Entry 6ZL6 (X-ray diffraction, 1.70 A resolution); this record covers chains A and B.

# Chain A (and B)
Molecule: Epimerase domain-containing protein
Source organism: Bacillus cereus HuA2-4
Notes: chain B of this document is another copy of the same molecule, construct and numbering; everything in this record applies to it too
UniProtKB: J8BY31 (J8BY31_BACCE); residues 1-317 here = UniProt positions 1-317
Sequence (327 residues; numbered 1 to 327; the number before each row is that of its first residue):
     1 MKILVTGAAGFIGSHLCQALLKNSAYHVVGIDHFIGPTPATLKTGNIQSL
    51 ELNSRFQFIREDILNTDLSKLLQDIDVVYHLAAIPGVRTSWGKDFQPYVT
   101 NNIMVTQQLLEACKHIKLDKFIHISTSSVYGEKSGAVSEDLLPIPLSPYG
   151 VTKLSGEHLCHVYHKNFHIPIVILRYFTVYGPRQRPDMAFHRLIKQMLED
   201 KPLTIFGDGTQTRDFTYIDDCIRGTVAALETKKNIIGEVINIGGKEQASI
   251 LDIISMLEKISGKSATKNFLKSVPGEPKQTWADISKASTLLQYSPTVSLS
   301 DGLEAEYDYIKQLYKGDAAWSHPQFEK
Not modelled in the structure: 315-327
Sequence notes: expression tag (318-327)
Residues lining bound ligands:
  - NAD (nicotinamide-adenine-dinucleotide): Gly7, Ala9, Gly10, Phe11, Ile12, Gly13, Ile31, Asp32, His33, Phe34, Ile35, Pro37, Thr38, Lys43, Glu61, Asp62, Ile63, Leu81, Ala82, Ala83, Ile84, Pro85, Asn101, Val105, Ile124, Ser125, Thr126, Tyr149, Lys153, Tyr176, Thr178, Val179, Arg185, Met188
  - UDP (uridine-5'-diphosphate): Thr178, Asp187, Met188, Ala189, Arg192, Thr204, Ile205, Phe206, Gln211, Arg213, Phe215, Ile250, Glu276
What the authors report for this chain:
  - conformationally variable residues (loop rearrangement, order/disorder transition): Gly86 to Trp91, Thr204 to Asp214, Phe269 to Glu276
  - binding site for UDP: Ala189, Arg192, Thr204, Phe206, Gln211, Arg213, Glu276
  - catalytic residues: Thr126, Lys153 (proposed by the authors, not directly observed)
  - mutagenesis - R88A (8-fold): decreased catalytic activity

# Chain A / chain B interface
Pairs across the interface - 59 pairs, chain A then chain B:
  Trp91(A) with Glu111(B); Val162(B), hydrophobic; Tyr163(B); Asn166(B); Phe167(B), hydrophobic
  Gly92(A) with Gln107(B), hydrogen bond (backbone-side chain); Glu111(B), hydrogen bond (backbone-side chain)
  Phe95(A) with Met104(B), hydrophobic; Gln107(B); Leu159(B), hydrophobic
  Gln96(A) with Met104(B)
  Val99(A) with Val99(B), hydrophobic; Met104(B), hydrophobic
  Ile103(A) with Ile103(B), hydrophobic
  Met104(A) with Phe95(B), hydrophobic; Gln96(B); Val99(B), hydrophobic
  Gln107(A) with Gly92(B), hydrogen bond (side chain-backbone); Phe95(B)
  Gln108(A) with Gly92(B)
  Glu111(A) with Trp91(B); Gly92(B), hydrogen bond (side chain-backbone)
  Leu142(A) with Leu142(B), hydrophobic; Pro143(B)
  Pro143(A) with Leu142(B)
  Ile144(A) with Lys165(B)
  Pro145(A) with Val162(B)
  Leu146(A) with Val162(B); Lys165(B); Asn166(B), hydrogen bond (backbone-side chain)
  Ser147(A) with Val162(B)
  Pro148(A) with Val162(B)
  Val151(A) with Ser155(B); His158(B); Val162(B), hydrophobic
  Leu154(A) with His158(B)
  Ser155(A) with Val151(B); Ser155(B), hydrogen bond
  His158(A) with Pro143(B); Val151(B); Leu154(B)
  Leu159(A) with Phe95(B), hydrophobic
  His161(A) with Ile144(B)
  Val162(A) with Trp91(B), hydrophobic; Pro145(B); Leu146(B); Ser147(B); Pro148(B); Val151(B), hydrophobic
  Tyr163(A) with Trp91(B)
  Lys165(A) with Ile144(B); Leu146(B)
  Asn166(A) with Trp91(B); Leu146(B), hydrogen bond (side chain-backbone); Pro274(B); Gly275(B), hydrogen bond (side chain-backbone)
  Phe167(A) with Trp91(B), hydrophobic
  Pro274(A) with Asn166(B)
  Gly275(A) with Asn166(B), hydrogen bond (backbone-side chain)
Also at the interface, not in a pair above, chain A (31 interface residues in all): Leu141
Also at the interface, not in a pair above, chain B (32 interface residues in all): Gln108, Asp140, Leu141, His161

# In short
31 residues of chain A face 32 of chain B across their interface, with 9 hydrogen bonds. Among the polar pairs
are Gly92(A)-Gln107(B), Gly92(A)-Glu111(B) and Leu146(A)-Asn166(B). Chain A binds UDP and NAD. From the paper:
catalytic residues Thr126(A) and Lys153(A); R88A of chain A reduces catalytic activity.
Chain A and chain B are both Epimerase domain-containing protein (Bacillus cereus HuA2-4); the structure,
Crystal Structure of UDP-Glucuronic acid 4-epimerase from Bacillus cereus in complex with UDP and NAD, was
determined by X-ray diffraction together with 6ZLA, 6ZLD, 6ZLJ, 6ZLK and 6ZLL from the same study.
